PDB entry 8D6X | electron microscopy, 3.20 A resolution | chains l and i of the 41 polymer chains in the assembly

== Chain l ==
Molecule: Proteasome subunit alpha
Source organism: Mycobacterium tuberculosis
Notes: EC 3.4.25.1
Reference sequence: A5U4D5 (PSA_MYCTA); residues 1-248 here = UniProt positions 1-248
Sequence (248 residues; each row starts with the number of its first residue):
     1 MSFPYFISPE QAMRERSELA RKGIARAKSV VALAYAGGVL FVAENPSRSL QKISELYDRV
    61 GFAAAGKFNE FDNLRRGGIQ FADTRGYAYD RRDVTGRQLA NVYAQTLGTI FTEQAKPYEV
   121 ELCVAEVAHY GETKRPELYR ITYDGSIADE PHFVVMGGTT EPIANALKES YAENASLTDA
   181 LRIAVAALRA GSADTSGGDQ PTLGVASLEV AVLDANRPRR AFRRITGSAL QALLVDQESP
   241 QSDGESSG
Unresolved in the structure: 1-7, 191-202, 235-248
What the authors report for this chain:
  - mutagenesis - E119A: abolished catalytic activity on Pup-FabD
  - mutagenesis - D144A, S146A: decreased catalytic activity on Pup-FabD

== Chain i ==
Molecule: Proteasome-associated ATPase
Source organism: Mycobacterium tuberculosis
Notes: fragment: C-terminal Gly-Gln-Tyr-Leu (GQYL) motif
Reference sequence: A1KKF8 (ARC_MYCBP); residues 171-174 here correspond to UniProt positions 606-609 (UniProt number = residue number + 435)
Sequence (4 residues; each row starts with the number of its first residue):
   171 GQYL
Curated features (UniProtKB/Swiss-Prot):
  - region: Y173, L174 (Docks into pockets in the proteasome alpha-ring)

== Chain l / chain i interface ==
Pairs across the interface (18):
  G23(l) with Y173(i)
  R26(l) with Y173(i)
  A27(l) with Y173(i), hydrophobic
  K28(l) with Y173(i); L174(i)
  N45(l) with L174(i)
  S47(l) with L174(i)
  L50(l) with L174(i), hydrophobic
  K52(l) with Y173(i); L174(i)
  G66(l) with Q172(i); Y173(i)
  K67(l) with G171(i); Q172(i), hydrogen bond; Y173(i)
  F68(l) with Q172(i), hydrogen bond (backbone-backbone)
  N69(l) with Q172(i)
  E119(l) with Y173(i), hydrogen bond
Other interface residues (no listed pair), chain l (16 interface residues in all): I24, E44, P46

== In short ==
16 residues of chain l and 4 residues of chain i are in contact; the contacts include 3 hydrogen bonds. Polar
pairs include K67(l)-Q172(i), E119(l)-Y173(i) and F68(l)-Q172(i). The paper reports that D144A and S146A of
chain l reduce catalytic activity on Pup-FabD; E119A of chain l abolishes catalytic activity on Pup-FabD.
Here chain l is Proteasome subunit alpha and chain i is Proteasome-associated ATPase, both from Mycobacterium
tuberculosis. Entry 8D6X (Structure of the Mycobacterium tuberculosis 20S proteasome bound to the ATP-bound
Mpa ATPase) was determined by electron microscopy (same publication as 8D6V, 8D6W and 8D6Y).
